Entry 9EB6 (X-ray diffraction, 1.90 A resolution); this record covers chains A and C of the 3 polymer chains in the assembly.

Chain A:
Name: MHC Rfp-Y class I alpha chain
Organism: Gallus gallus
Reference sequence: Q9BCW3 (Q9BCW3_CHICK); residues 1-270 here correspond to UniProt positions 22-291 (UniProt number = residue number + 21)
Sequence (270 residues; numbered 1 to 270; the number before each row is that of its first residue):
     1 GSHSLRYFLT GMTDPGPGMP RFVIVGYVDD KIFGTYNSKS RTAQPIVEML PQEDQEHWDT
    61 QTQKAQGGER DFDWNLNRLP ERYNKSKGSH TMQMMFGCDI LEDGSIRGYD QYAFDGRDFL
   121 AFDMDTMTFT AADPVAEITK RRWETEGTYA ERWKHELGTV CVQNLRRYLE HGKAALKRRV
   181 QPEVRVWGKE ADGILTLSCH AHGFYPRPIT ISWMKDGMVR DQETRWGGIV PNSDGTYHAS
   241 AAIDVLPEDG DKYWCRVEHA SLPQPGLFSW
Disordered / not traced: 83-86
Cystine bridges: Cys199-Cys255
Ion coordination: Na+ near Pro80 (its only coordinating residue here)
Reported in the primary citation:
  - binding site for Peptide derived from tegument protein CIRC (chain C): Asp71, Trp74, Asn75, Arg78, Leu79, Pro80, Met92, Phe119, Thr139, Trp143
  - binding site for myristic acid: Tyr112
  - conformationally variable residues (loop rearrangement, side-chain flip): Trp74, Leu79 to Asn84

Chain C:
Name: Peptide derived from tegument protein CIRC
Sequence (5 residues; each row starts with the number of its first residue):
     1 GIIFS
Covalent attachments: myristic acid (MYR) linked to Gly1

Chain A / chain C interface:
Pairs across the interface - 21 pairs, chain A then chain C:
  Asp71(A) - Gly1(C)  hydrogen bond (side chain-backbone)
  Asp71(A) - Ile2(C)
  Trp74(A) - Ile2(C)
  Trp74(A) - Phe4(C)  hydrogen bond (side chain-backbone)
  Trp74(A) - Ser5(C)
  Asn75(A) - Gly1(C)  hydrogen bond (side chain-backbone)
  Asn75(A) - Ile2(C)
  Asn75(A) - Ile3(C)  hydrogen bond (side chain-backbone)
  Asn75(A) - Phe4(C)  hydrogen bond (side chain-backbone)
  Arg78(A) - Phe4(C)
  Arg78(A) - Ser5(C)
  Leu79(A) - Phe4(C)  hydrophobic
  Pro80(A) - Phe4(C)
  Met92(A) - Ile3(C)  hydrophobic
  Met92(A) - Phe4(C)  hydrophobic
  Tyr112(A) - Ile3(C)  hydrophobic
  Phe119(A) - Ile3(C)  hydrophobic
  Phe119(A) - Phe4(C)  hydrophobic
  Thr139(A) - Ile3(C)  hydrogen bond (side chain-backbone)
  Trp143(A) - Ile2(C)  hydrogen bond (side chain-backbone)
  Trp143(A) - Ile3(C)  hydrophobic

Overview:
11 residues of chain A face 5 of chain C across their interface, with 7 hydrogen bonds. Polar pairs include
Asp71(A)-Gly1(C), Trp74(A)-Phe4(C) and Asn75(A)-Gly1(C). From the paper: a binding site for Peptide derived
from tegument protein CIRC (chain C) at Asp71(A), Trp74(A) and Asn75(A) among others; a binding site for
myristic acid at Tyr112(A).
Here chain A is MHC Rfp-Y class I alpha chain (Gallus gallus) and chain C is Peptide derived from tegument
protein CIRC. Entry 9EB6 (Chicken YF1.7*1 presenting myristoylated peptide derived from tegument protein CIRC)
was determined by X-ray diffraction (same publication as 9EB2, 9EB3, 9EB4 and 9EB5).
